PDB entry 5W1O | X-ray diffraction, 2.80 A resolution | chains B and C of the 5 polymer chains in the assembly

[Chain B (and C)]
Protein: Major capsid protein L1
Source organism: Human papillomavirus
Notes: chain C of this document is another copy of the same molecule, construct and numbering; everything in this record applies to it too
UniProt: Q81007 (Q81007_9PAPI); residues 21-474 here correspond to UniProt positions 12-465 (UniProt number = residue number - 9)
Chain sequence (427 residues; each row starts with the number of its first residue; note: 28 numbers in that range are skipped by the numbering (no residue carries them; nothing is unmodelled there)):
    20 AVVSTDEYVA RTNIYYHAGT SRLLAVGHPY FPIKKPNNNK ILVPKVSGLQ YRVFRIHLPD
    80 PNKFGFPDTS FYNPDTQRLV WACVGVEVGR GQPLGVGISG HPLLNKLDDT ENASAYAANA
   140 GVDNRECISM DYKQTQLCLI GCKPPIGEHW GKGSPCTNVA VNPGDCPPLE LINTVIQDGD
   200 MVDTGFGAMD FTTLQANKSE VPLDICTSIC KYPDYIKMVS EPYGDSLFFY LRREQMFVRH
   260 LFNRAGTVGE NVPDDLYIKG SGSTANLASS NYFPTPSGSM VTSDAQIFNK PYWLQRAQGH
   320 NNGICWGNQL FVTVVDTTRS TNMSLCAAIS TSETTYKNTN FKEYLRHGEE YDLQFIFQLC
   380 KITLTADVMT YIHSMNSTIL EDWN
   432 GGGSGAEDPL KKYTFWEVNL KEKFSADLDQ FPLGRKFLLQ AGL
Sequence notes: expression tag (20); linker (432-437)

[Chain B / chain C interface]
Residue-residue contacts (172; chain B residue first):
  Arg-41(B) with Asn-192(C); Asp-233(C), salt bridge
  Leu-43(B) with Trp-169(C), hydrophobic
  Val-45(B) with Trp-169(C), hydrophobic
  His-47(B) with Glu-269(C)
  Tyr-49(B) with Ser-289(C); Tyr-291(C)
  Phe-50(B) with Pro-272(C); Leu-275(C), hydrophobic
  Ile-52(B) with Glu-269(C)
  Gly-108(B) with Ile-235(C)
  Arg-109(B) with Ile-235(C)
  Gly-110(B) with Glu-167(C); Tyr-231(C)
  Gln-111(B) with Glu-167(C); Trp-169(C), hydrogen bond; Tyr-231(C)
  Pro-112(B) with Lys-152(C); Asp-202(C); Ala-207(C); Tyr-231(C), hydrophobic; Glu-253(C)
  Leu-113(B) with Lys-152(C), hydrogen bond (backbone-side chain); Glu-253(C), hydrogen bond (backbone-side chain)
  Gly-114(B) with Met-255(C)
  Val-115(B) with Met-255(C); Val-257(C), hydrophobic; Pro-293(C)
  Ile-117(B) with Leu-260(C), hydrophobic; Tyr-291(C), hydrophobic; Phe-292(C); Pro-293(C)
  Gly-119(B) with Tyr-291(C)
  His-120(B) with Leu-275(C), hydrogen bond (side chain-backbone); Tyr-276(C); Tyr-291(C), hydrogen bond (backbone-side chain)
  Pro-121(B) with Tyr-135(C), hydrogen bond (backbone-side chain); Leu-286(C), hydrophobic; Ala-287(C); Ser-289(C); Tyr-291(C)
  Leu-122(B) with Tyr-135(C); Tyr-276(C), hydrophobic; Ile-277(C); Thr-283(C); Leu-286(C), hydrophobic
  Lys-125(B) with Asn-131(C), hydrogen bond; Ala-132(C), hydrogen bond (side chain-backbone)
  Asp-128(B) with Asn-131(C), hydrogen bond
  Asp-142(B) with Gly-279(C); Ser-280(C); Thr-283(C), hydrogen bond
  Arg-144(B) with Tyr-135(C); Ile-277(C), hydrogen bond (side chain-backbone); Lys-278(C); Gly-279(C); Thr-283(C)
  Glu-145(B) with Ala-132(C); Ser-133(C); Ala-134(C), hydrogen bond (side chain-backbone); Tyr-135(C), hydrogen bond (side chain-backbone)
  Cys-146(B) with Thr-129(C); Tyr-135(C); Ala-287(C), hydrophobic; Ser-288(C); Tyr-291(C)
  Ile-147(B) with Thr-129(C); Tyr-291(C)
  Ser-148(B) with Thr-129(C), hydrogen bond; Leu-260(C); Tyr-291(C)
  Met-149(B) with Leu-260(C)
  Asp-150(B) with Val-257(C); Leu-260(C)
  Asn-216(B) with Ile-277(C)
  Lys-217(B) with Asp-274(C), hydrogen bond (side chain-backbone); Leu-275(C)
  Leu-222(B) with Leu-275(C)
  Cys-225(B) with Leu-275(C), hydrogen bond (side chain-backbone)
  Thr-226(B) with Asp-274(C); Leu-275(C)
  Arg-258(B) with Glu-130(C), salt bridge; Val-257(C), hydrogen bond (side chain-backbone); Arg-258(C); Leu-260(C)
  His-259(B) with Glu-130(C), salt bridge
  Phe-261(B) with Asn-131(C)
  Met-299(B) with Gln-254(C); Met-255(C); Phe-256(C), hydrophobic; Ser-298(C)
  Val-300(B) with Glu-253(C); Gln-254(C); Met-255(C), hydrogen bond (backbone-backbone)
  Thr-301(B) with Glu-253(C)
  Ser-302(B) with Arg-251(C); Arg-252(C); Glu-253(C), hydrogen bond (side chain-backbone)
  Asp-303(B) with Arg-252(C), salt bridge
  Asn-308(B) with Ile-235(C)
  Thr-340(B) with Phe-205(C); Gly-206(C)
  Met-342(B) with Trp-169(C); Met-208(C), hydrophobic
  Ser-343(B) with Met-208(C); Gln-214(C), hydrogen bond (backbone-side chain); Glu-219(C); Arg-263(C), hydrogen bond
  Leu-344(B) with Cys-185(C), hydrophobic; Pro-186(C); Leu-188(C), hydrophobic; Leu-213(C)
  Cys-345(B) with Leu-213(C), hydrogen bond (backbone-backbone); Gln-214(C); Ala-215(C), hydrogen bond (backbone-backbone); Asn-216(C), hydrogen bond (side chain-backbone)
  Ala-346(B) with Gly-183(C); Asp-184(C)
  Ala-347(B) with Gly-183(C); Ala-215(C)
  Ile-348(B) with Pro-182(C)
  Tyr-355(B) with Asn-124(C); Val-141(C); Asp-142(C); Arg-144(C); Asn-216(C), hydrogen bond
  Lys-356(B) with Val-141(C)
  Asn-357(B) with Gly-140(C); Val-141(C); Asp-142(C), hydrogen bond (side chain-backbone); Asn-143(C); Ala-264(C); Gly-265(C); Thr-266(C), hydrogen bond (backbone-backbone)
  Thr-358(B) with Thr-266(C)
  Phe-360(B) with Ala-215(C); Asn-216(C); Gly-265(C); Thr-266(C), hydrogen bond (backbone-backbone)
  Lys-361(B) with Gly-183(C); Thr-266(C); Gly-268(C)
  Glu-362(B) with Asn-124(C), hydrogen bond; Asn-216(C), hydrogen bond; Glu-219(C); Arg-263(C); Ala-264(C); Thr-266(C), hydrogen bond (backbone-backbone); Gly-268(C), hydrogen bond (backbone-backbone); Asn-290(C)
  Tyr-363(B) with Gly-183(C), hydrogen bond (side chain-backbone); Asp-184(C); Cys-185(C), hydrogen bond (side chain-backbone); Gly-268(C); Glu-269(C)
  Leu-364(B) with Asn-290(C); Tyr-291(C)
  Arg-365(B) with Cys-185(C), hydrogen bond; Leu-188(C); Glu-269(C), salt bridge
  Gly-367(B) with Trp-169(C)
  Glu-369(B) with Glu-167(C); Leu-190(C)
  Asp-371(B) with Ile-235(C)
  Asp-460(B) with His-319(C), salt bridge
  Gln-461(B) with Ala-20(C); Val-21(C), hydrogen bond (side chain-backbone); His-319(C)
  Pro-463(B) with Val-238(C), hydrophobic
  Arg-466(B) with Gln-317(C), hydrogen bond (side chain-backbone); Gly-318(C); His-319(C)
Interface residues without a listed pair, chain B (74 interface residues in all): Val-62, Gly-116, Ser-118, Ala-215, Ser-298
Interface residues without a listed pair, chain C (82 interface residues in all): Ser-239, Phe-261, Asn-262, Val-267, Asn-270, Val-271

[In short]
The interface between chain B and chain C involves 74 residues on one side and 82 on the other; the contacts
include 37 hydrogen bonds and 6 salt bridges. Among the polar pairs are Arg-41(B)/Asp-233(C),
Arg-258(B)/Glu-130(C) and His-259(B)/Glu-130(C).
Both chains are Major capsid protein L1 (Human papillomavirus). Entry 5W1O (Crystal Structure of HPV16 L1
Pentamer Bound to Heparin Oligosaccharides) was determined by X-ray diffraction (same publication as 5W1X).
